PDB entry 6YWH | X-ray diffraction, 1.07 A resolution | chains A and B

# Chain A (and B)
Protein: Multi-sensor hybrid histidine kinase
From: Chloroflexus aggregans DSM 9485
Notes: chain B of this document is another copy of the same molecule, construct and numbering; everything in this record applies to it too
Reference sequence: B8GAY9 (B8GAY9_CHLAD); residues 47-153 here = UniProt positions 47-153
Chain sequence (113 residues; numbered 47 to 159; the number before each row is that of its first residue):
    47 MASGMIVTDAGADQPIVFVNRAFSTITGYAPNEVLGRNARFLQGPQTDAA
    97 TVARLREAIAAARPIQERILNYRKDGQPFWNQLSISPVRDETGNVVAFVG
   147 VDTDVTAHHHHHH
Unresolved in the structure: 47, 156-159 (chain B: 47, 152-159)
Sequence notes: engineered mutation Ala-85 (Cys in B8GAY9), Asp-148 (Gln in B8GAY9); expression tag (154-159)
Ligand contacts: FMN (flavin mononucleotide): Ile-52, Thr-54, Gln-60, Asn-84, Ala-85, Arg-86, Leu-88, Gln-89, Val-98, Leu-101, Arg-102, Ile-105, Ile-115, Asn-117, Asn-127, Leu-129, Ile-131, Phe-144, Val-145, Gly-146, Asp-148
From the paper describing this entry:
  - binding site for flavin mononucleotide: Asp-148
  - contacts within the chain: Asn-127/Asp-148 (hydrogen bond)
  - conformationally variable residues (side-chain flip): Asp-148

# Chain A / chain B interface
Residue-residue contacts - 33 pairs, chain A then chain B:
  Ser-49(A) with Asp-136(B), hydrogen bond; Val-142(B)
  Met-51(A) with Val-53(B), hydrophobic; Val-142(B), hydrophobic; Ala-143(B), hydrophobic
  Val-53(A) with Met-51(B), hydrophobic
  Val-63(A) with Phe-64(B)
  Phe-64(A) with Val-63(B); Phe-64(B), hydrophobic
  Asn-66(A) with Val-142(B)
  Gln-112(A) with Glu-137(B)
  Gln-128(A) with Glu-137(B), hydrogen bond
  Leu-129(A) with Glu-137(B)
  Ser-130(A) with Glu-137(B), hydrogen bond
  Val-134(A) with Met-51(B), hydrophobic; Val-145(B), hydrophobic; Val-147(B), hydrophobic
  Asp-136(A) with Ser-49(B), hydrogen bond; Val-147(B); Thr-149(B)
  Glu-137(A) with Gln-112(B), hydrogen bond; Gln-128(B), hydrogen bond; Leu-129(B); Ser-130(B); Thr-149(B), hydrogen bond (backbone-side chain)
  Thr-138(A) with Thr-149(B)
  Val-142(A) with Met-51(B), hydrophobic; Asn-66(B)
  Ala-143(A) with Met-51(B), hydrophobic
  Val-145(A) with Val-134(B), hydrophobic
  Val-147(A) with Val-134(B), hydrophobic; Arg-135(B); Asp-136(B)
Also at the interface, not in a pair above, chain A (20 interface residues in all): Arg-135, Thr-149
Also at the interface, not in a pair above, chain B (20 interface residues in all): Asp-150

# Overview
The chain A/chain B interface involves 20 residues from each chain, with 7 hydrogen bonds. Polar contacts
include Ser-49(A)/Asp-136(B), Gln-128(A)/Glu-137(B) and Ser-130(A)/Glu-137(B). Chain A binds flavin
mononucleotide. From the paper: a binding site for flavin mononucleotide at Asp-148(A); conformational
variability at Asp-148(A).
Chain A and chain B are both Multi-sensor hybrid histidine kinase (Chloroflexus aggregans DSM 9485); the
structure, Structure of Chloroflexus aggregans flavin based fluorescent protein (CagFbFP) Q148D variant, was
determined by X-ray diffraction, deposited together with 6YWG, 6YWI, 6YWQ, 6YWR and 6YXC.
